PDB entry 3VR5 | X-ray diffraction, 3.90 A resolution | chains B and E of the 8 polymer chains in the assembly

Chain B:
Name: V-type sodium ATPase catalytic subunit A
Source organism: Enterococcus hirae
Notes: EC 3.6.3.15
UniProt: Q08636 (NTPA_ENTHR); residue numbers follow UniProt; this construct covers 1-593
Amino-acid sequence (600 residues; numbered -6 to 593; the number before each row is that of its first residue; numbers below 1 keep their minus sign (Gly-6 is residue -6)):
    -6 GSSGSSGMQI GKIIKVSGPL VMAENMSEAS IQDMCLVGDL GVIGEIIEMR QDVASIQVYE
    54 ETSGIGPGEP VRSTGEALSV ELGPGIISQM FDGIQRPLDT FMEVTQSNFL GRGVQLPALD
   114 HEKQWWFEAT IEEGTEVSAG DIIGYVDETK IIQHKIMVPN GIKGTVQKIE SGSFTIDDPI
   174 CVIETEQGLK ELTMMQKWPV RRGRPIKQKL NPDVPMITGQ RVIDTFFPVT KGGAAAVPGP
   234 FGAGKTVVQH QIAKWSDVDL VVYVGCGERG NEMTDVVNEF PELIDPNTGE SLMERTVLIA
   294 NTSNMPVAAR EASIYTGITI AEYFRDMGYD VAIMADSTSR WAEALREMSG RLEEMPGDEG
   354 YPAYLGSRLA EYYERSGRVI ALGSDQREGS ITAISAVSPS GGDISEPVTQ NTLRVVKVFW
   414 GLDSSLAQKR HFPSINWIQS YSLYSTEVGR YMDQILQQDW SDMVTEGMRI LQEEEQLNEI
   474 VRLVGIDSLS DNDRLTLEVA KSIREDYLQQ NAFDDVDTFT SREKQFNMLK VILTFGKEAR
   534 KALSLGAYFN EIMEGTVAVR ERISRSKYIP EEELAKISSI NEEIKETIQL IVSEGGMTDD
Unresolved in the structure: 587-593
Modified residues: Mse1, Mse15, Mse19, Mse27, Mse42, Mse83, Mse95, Mse150, Mse187, Mse188, Mse209, Mse266, Mse286, Mse298, Mse320, Mse327, Mse341, Mse348, Mse445, Mse456, Mse461, Mse521, Mse546 (selenomethionine; parent Met); Mse590 (selenomethionine)
Construct notes: expression tag (-6 to 0)
UniProt features mapped onto this chain:
  - binding site (ATP): Gly232 to Thr239
What the authors report for this chain:
  - catalytic residues: Glu261 (citing earlier work)

Chain E:
Name: V-type sodium ATPase subunit B
Source organism: Enterococcus hirae
Notes: EC 3.6.3.15
UniProt: Q08637 (NTPB_ENTHR); residue numbers follow UniProt; this construct covers 1-458
Amino-acid sequence (465 residues; each row starts with the number of its first residue; numbers below 1 keep their minus sign (Gly-6 is residue -6)):
    -6 GSSGSSGMIK EYRTIKEVVG PLMAVEKVSG VKYEELIEVR MQNGEIRRGQ VLEVQEDKAM
    54 VQIFEGTSGI NLKNSSVRFL GHPLQLGVSE DMIGRVFDGL GRPKDNGPEI LPEKYLDING
   114 EVINPIARDY PDEFIQTGIS AIDHLNTLVR GQKLPVFSGS GLPHKELAAQ IARQATVLDS
   174 SDDFAVVFAA IGITFEEAEF FMEDFRQTGA IDRSVMFMNL ANDPAIERIA TPRMALTAAE
   234 YLAYEKGMHV LVIMTDMTNY AEALREISAA RREVPGRRGY PGYLYTNLAT LFERAGRIRG
   294 LKGSVTQIPI LTMPEDDKTH PIPDLTGYIT EGQIILTREL YKSGIQPPID VLPSLSRLKD
   354 KGTGAGKTRE DHAATMNQLF AAYAQGKQAK ELAVVLGESA LSDIDKIYAK FAERFENEYV
   414 NQGFYTNRTI TETLDLGWEL LAMLPRTELK RIKDDLLDKY LPEGK
Unresolved in the structure: -6 to 3, 456-458
Modified residues: Mse1 (selenomethionine); Mse16, Mse34, Mse53, Mse85, Mse195, Mse209, Mse211, Mse227, Mse241, Mse247, Mse250, Mse306, Mse369, Mse436 (selenomethionine; parent Met)
Construct notes: expression tag (-6 to 0)

How chain B and chain E interact:
Pairs across the interface - 89 pairs, chain B then chain E:
  Ile7(B) - Gln48(E)
  Ile7(B) - Glu49(E)  hydrogen bond (backbone-backbone)
  Lys8(B) - Val47(E)
  Lys8(B) - Gln48(E)
  Val9(B) - Tyr26(E)  hydrophobic
  Val9(B) - Glu46(E)
  Val9(B) - Val47(E)  hydrogen bond (backbone-backbone)
  Ser10(B) - Glu46(E)  hydrogen bond
  Gly11(B) - Tyr26(E)
  Thr55(B) - Tyr26(E)
  Ser56(B) - Tyr26(E)
  Ser56(B) - Glu27(E)
  Gly57(B) - Lys25(E)
  Gly57(B) - Tyr26(E)  hydrogen bond (backbone-backbone)
  Ile58(B) - Lys25(E)
  Ile58(B) - Tyr26(E)  hydrogen bond (backbone-backbone)
  Gly59(B) - Val24(E)
  Gly59(B) - Lys25(E)
  Pro60(B) - Val24(E)
  Pro60(B) - Val47(E)
  Pro60(B) - Glu49(E)
  Glu62(B) - Lys25(E)  salt bridge
  Mse83(B) - Pro118(E)  hydrophobic
  Leu91(B) - Asn117(E)
  Leu91(B) - Ile119(E)
  Asp92(B) - Ile119(E)
  Phe94(B) - Asn117(E)
  Mse95(B) - Asn117(E)
  Mse95(B) - Ile119(E)
  Mse95(B) - Ala120(E)
  Asn101(B) - Ile116(E)
  Asn101(B) - Asn117(E)  hydrogen bond (backbone-backbone)
  Asn101(B) - Ala120(E)
  Asn101(B) - Ile291(E)
  Asn101(B) - Leu294(E)
  Phe102(B) - Glu114(E)
  Phe102(B) - Val115(E)
  Phe102(B) - Ile116(E)  hydrophobic
  Phe102(B) - Asn117(E)
  Phe102(B) - Ile291(E)  hydrophobic
  Leu103(B) - Glu114(E)
  Leu103(B) - Val115(E)  hydrogen bond (backbone-backbone)
  Leu103(B) - Asn117(E)
  Gly232(B) - Tyr321(E)  hydrogen bond (backbone-side chain)
  Pro233(B) - Tyr321(E)
  Phe234(B) - Asp317(E)
  Phe234(B) - Gly320(E)
  Phe234(B) - Tyr321(E)
  Phe234(B) - Gln326(E)
  Gly260(B) - Tyr278(E)  hydrogen bond (backbone-side chain)
  Glu261(B) - Tyr278(E)
  Arg262(B) - Glu286(E)
  Arg262(B) - Gly320(E)  hydrogen bond (side chain-backbone)
  Arg262(B) - Tyr321(E)  hydrogen bond (side chain-backbone)
  Arg262(B) - Ile322(E)  hydrogen bond (side chain-backbone)
  Arg262(B) - Thr323(E)  hydrogen bond (side chain-backbone)
  Gly263(B) - Arg121(E)
  Gly263(B) - Glu286(E)  hydrogen bond (backbone-side chain)
  Asn264(B) - Arg121(E)  hydrogen bond
  Asn264(B) - Tyr123(E)
  Asn264(B) - Pro124(E)
  Asn264(B) - Glu324(E)  hydrogen bond
  Thr267(B) - Pro118(E)  hydrogen bond (side chain-backbone)
  Thr267(B) - Arg121(E)
  Thr267(B) - Arg292(E)
  Asp268(B) - Tyr123(E)
  Asn271(B) - Arg292(E)  hydrogen bond
  Ser296(B) - Tyr278(E)
  Ser296(B) - Ala282(E)
  Ser296(B) - Glu286(E)  hydrogen bond
  Asn297(B) - Val115(E)
  Asn297(B) - Glu286(E)
  Mse298(B) - Val115(E)  hydrophobic
  Val300(B) - Thr279(E)
  Arg303(B) - Tyr278(E)
  Arg303(B) - Thr279(E)  hydrogen bond
  Arg333(B) - Tyr278(E)  hydrogen bond
  Arg333(B) - Tyr321(E)
  Glu336(B) - Tyr278(E)
  Arg339(B) - Gly275(E)  hydrogen bond (side chain-backbone)
  Ser391(B) - Tyr321(E)
  Pro392(B) - Tyr321(E)  hydrogen bond (backbone-side chain)
  Ser393(B) - Arg270(E)
  Ser393(B) - Asp317(E)
  Gly394(B) - Thr312(E)
  Gly394(B) - Asp317(E)  hydrogen bond (backbone-side chain)
  Gln421(B) - Leu345(E)
  Gln421(B) - Pro346(E)
  Arg423(B) - Phe373(E)
Other interface residues (no listed pair), chain B (50 interface residues in all): Gly104, Val270, Glu340, Arg344, Gly395
Other interface residues (no listed pair), chain E (46 interface residues in all): Asp122, Gly144, Phe150, Tyr237, Tyr276, Thr283, Lys311, Pro316

In short:
Chain B and chain E form an interface of 50 and 46 residues respectively, with 24 hydrogen bonds and 1 salt
bridge. Among the polar pairs are Glu62(B)-Lys25(E), Ser10(B)-Glu46(E) and Gly232(B)-Tyr321(E). Curated
annotation (UniProt) lists 8 ATP-binding residues on chain B. From the paper: the catalytic residue Glu261(B).
Here chain B is V-type sodium ATPase catalytic subunit A and chain E is V-type sodium ATPase subunit B, both
from Enterococcus hirae. Entry 3VR5 (Crystal structure of nucleotide-free Enterococcus hirae V1-ATPase
[eV1(L)]) was determined by X-ray diffraction (same publication as 3VR2, 3VR3 and 3VR4).
